PDB entry 4AM2 | X-ray diffraction, 1.80 A resolution | chains A and B

[Chain A (and B)]
Molecule: Bacterioferritin
Source organism: Blastochloris viridis
Notes: chain B of this document is another copy of the same molecule, construct and numbering; everything in this record applies to it too
Chain sequence (159 residues; row label = number of the first residue in the row):
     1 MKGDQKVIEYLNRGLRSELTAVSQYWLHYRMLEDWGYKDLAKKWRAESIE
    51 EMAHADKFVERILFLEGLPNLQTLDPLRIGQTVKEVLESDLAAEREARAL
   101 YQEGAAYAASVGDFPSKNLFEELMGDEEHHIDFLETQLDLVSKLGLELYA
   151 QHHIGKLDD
Ion coordination: Fe ion site 1: E18, E51, H54, E127; Fe ion site 2: E51, E94, E127, H130; heme Fe: M52 (shared with M52(B) of chain B)
Small-molecule neighbours: heme (HEM): L19, V22, S23, W26, R45, I49, M52, A55, D56, L71
What the authors report for this chain:
  - Fe ion coordination: E18, E51, H54, E94, E127, H130

[Interface between chain A and chain B]
Residue-residue contacts - 29 pairs, chain A then chain B:
  S23(A) with L71(B)
  W26(A) with D56(B), hydrogen bond
  L27(A) with P69(B), hydrophobic
  R30(A) with D56(B), salt bridge; V59(B); E60(B), salt bridge; L63(B)
  M31(A) with L63(B)
  D56(A) with W26(B), hydrogen bond; R30(B), salt bridge
  V59(A) with R30(B)
  E60(A) with R30(B), salt bridge
  L63(A) with R30(B); M31(B); D34(B)
  P69(A) with L27(B), hydrophobic
  L71(A) with S23(B); L74(B); L77(B)
  Q72(A) with L74(B); D75(B), hydrogen bond (side chain-backbone); P76(B); L77(B), hydrogen bond (side chain-backbone)
  L74(A) with L71(B); Q72(B)
  D75(A) with Q72(B), hydrogen bond (backbone-side chain)
  P76(A) with Q72(B)
  L77(A) with L71(B); Q72(B), hydrogen bond (backbone-side chain)
Interface residues without a listed pair, chain A (18 interface residues in all): Y29, D34
Interface residues without a listed pair, chain B (18 interface residues in all): Y29

[Summary]
Chain A and chain B each contribute 18 residues to their interface, with 6 hydrogen bonds and 4 salt bridges.
Among the polar pairs are R30(A)-D56(B), R30(A)-E60(B) and W26(A)-D56(B). Ligands of chain A: heme. The paper
reports Fe ion coordination by E18(A), E51(A) and H54(A) among others.
Both chains are Bacterioferritin (Blastochloris viridis). Entry 4AM2 (Bacterioferritin from Blastochloris
viridis) was determined by X-ray diffraction together with 4AM4 and 4AM5 from the same study.
